PDB entry 2J16 | X-ray diffraction, 2.70 A resolution | chain A

== Chain A ==
Name: Tyrosine-protein phosphatase YIL113W
Organism: Saccharomyces cerevisiae
Notes: EC 3.1.3.48
UniProtKB: P40479 (YIL3_YEAST); residue numbers follow UniProt; this construct covers 17-198
Amino-acid sequence (182 residues; numbered 17 to 198; the number before each row is that of its first residue):
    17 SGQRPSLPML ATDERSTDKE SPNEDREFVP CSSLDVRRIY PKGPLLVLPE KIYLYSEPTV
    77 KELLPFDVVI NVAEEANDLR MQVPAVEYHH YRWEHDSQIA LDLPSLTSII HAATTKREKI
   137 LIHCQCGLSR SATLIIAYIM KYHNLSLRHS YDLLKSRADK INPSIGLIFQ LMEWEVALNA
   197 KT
Disordered / not traced: 17-55, 93-100, 198
Modified / non-standard residues: C140 (3-sulfinoalanine; CSD)
Swiss-Prot annotation at these positions:
  - active site: C140 (Phosphocysteine intermediate)
  - binding site (4-O-phospho-L-tyrosine): H111
What the authors report for this chain:
  - catalytic residues: C140 (proposed by the authors, not directly observed)
  - mutagenesis - C140S: abolished catalytic activity
  - mutagenesis - C47S, C47S/C142S, C142S: abolished catalytic activity on phospho-ERK2
  - mutagenesis - C47S, C47S/C142S, C142S: decreased catalytic activity on pNPP
  - mutagenesis - C142M: decreased catalytic activity on ERK2

== Summary ==
Curated annotation (UniProt) lists active-site residue C140 and residue binding 4-O-phospho-L-tyrosine H111.
From the paper: the catalytic residue C140; C47S, C47S/C142S and C142S abolish catalytic activity on
phospho-ERK2; 5 substitutions were tested in all.
Chain A is Tyrosine-protein phosphatase YIL113W (Saccharomyces cerevisiae); the structure, Apo & Sulphate
bound forms of SDP-1, was determined by X-ray diffraction, deposited together with 2J17.
